9IC0 - chains B and C of the 5 polymer chains in the assembly; structure by electron microscopy, 3.24 A resolution.

[Chain B (and C)]
Protein: DNA polymerase subunit gamma-2
Organism: Homo sapiens
Notes: engineered mutation(s): A169T; chain C of this document is another copy of the same molecule, construct and numbering; everything in this record applies to it too
UniProt: Q9UHN1 (DPOG2_HUMAN); residue numbers follow UniProt; this construct covers 26-485
Sequence (467 residues; each row starts with the number of its first residue):
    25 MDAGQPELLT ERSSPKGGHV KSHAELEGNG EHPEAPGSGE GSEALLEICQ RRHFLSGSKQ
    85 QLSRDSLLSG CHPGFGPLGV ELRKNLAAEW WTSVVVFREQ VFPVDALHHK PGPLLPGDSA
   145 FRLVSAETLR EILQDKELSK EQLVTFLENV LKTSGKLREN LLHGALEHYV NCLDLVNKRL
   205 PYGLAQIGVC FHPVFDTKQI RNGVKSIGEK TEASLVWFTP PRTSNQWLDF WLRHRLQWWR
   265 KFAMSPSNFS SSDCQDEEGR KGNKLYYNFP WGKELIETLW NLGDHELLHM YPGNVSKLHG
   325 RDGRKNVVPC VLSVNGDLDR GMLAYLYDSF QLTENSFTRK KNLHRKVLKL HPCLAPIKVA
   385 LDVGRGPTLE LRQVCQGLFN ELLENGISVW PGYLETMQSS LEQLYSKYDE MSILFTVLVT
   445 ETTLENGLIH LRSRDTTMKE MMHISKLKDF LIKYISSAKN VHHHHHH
Unresolved in the structure: 25-66, 138-178, 219-230, 355-368, 389-390, 483-491 (chain C: 25-66, 135-178, 219-229, 355-368, 483-491)
Differences from the reference sequence: initiating methionine (25); variant Thr-169 (Ala in Q9UHN1); expression tag (486-491)
Curated features (UniProtKB/Swiss-Prot):
  - modified residue: Ser-38 (Phosphoserine)
  - natural variant: Arg-182 (R182W: In MTDPS16), Gly-416 (G416A: No functional deficit), Asp-433 (D433Y: In MTDPS16B), Gly-451 (G451E: In PEOA4)

[Interface between chain B and chain C]
Residue-residue contacts - 52 pairs, chain B then chain C:
  His-77(B) with Asn-195(C), hydrogen bond (side chain-backbone)
  Gly-81(B) with Asn-195(C)
  His-96(B) with Leu-131(C)
  Pro-97(B) with Leu-131(C)
  Phe-99(B) with Asp-129(C)
  Pro-101(B) with Pro-127(C); Leu-199(C), hydrophobic
  Val-104(B) with Asp-129(C)
  Glu-105(B) with Trp-115(C); Pro-127(C)
  Arg-107(B) with Asp-129(C), salt bridge
  Trp-115(B) with Glu-105(C)
  Val-120(B) with Leu-407(C)
  Phe-121(B) with Leu-407(C), hydrophobic; Glu-408(C)
  Glu-123(B) with Gln-400(C), hydrogen bond; Phe-403(C)
  Pro-127(B) with Pro-101(C)
  Asp-129(B) with Gly-98(C); Phe-99(C), hydrogen bond (side chain-backbone); Val-104(C)
  Leu-131(B) with His-96(C); Pro-97(C)
  His-132(B) with His-132(C); Val-213(C); Glu-233(C)
  His-133(B) with Ile-231(C); Glu-233(C)
  Leu-181(B) with Leu-181(C), hydrophobic; Ile-231(C), hydrophobic
  His-192(B) with Ser-80(C), hydrogen bond
  Asn-195(B) with His-77(C), hydrogen bond (backbone-side chain)
  Asp-198(B) with His-77(C)
  Leu-199(B) with His-77(C); Pro-101(C), hydrophobic; Trp-414(C), hydrophobic; Met-435(C), hydrophobic
  Arg-203(B) with Leu-418(C)
  Phe-215(B) with His-132(C)
  Ile-231(B) with His-133(C), hydrogen bond (backbone-side chain)
  Glu-233(B) with Leu-131(C); His-133(C), salt bridge
  Arg-396(B) with Glu-123(C), salt bridge
  Leu-407(B) with Val-120(C); Phe-121(C), hydrophobic
  Trp-414(B) with Phe-126(C), hydrophobic; Leu-199(C), hydrophobic
  Pro-415(B) with Glu-123(C)
  Tyr-417(B) with Glu-123(C)
  Leu-418(B) with Glu-123(C)
  Thr-420(B) with Arg-325(C)
  Met-421(B) with Asn-201(C), hydrogen bond
Also at the interface, not in a pair above, chain B (44 interface residues in all): Ser-80, Cys-95, Gly-98, Phe-126, Val-128, Val-213, Gly-232, Phe-403, Glu-408
Also at the interface, not in a pair above, chain C (41 interface residues in all): Arg-107, Arg-122, His-192, Asp-198, Arg-203, Pro-415, Tyr-417

[In short]
The interface between chain B and chain C involves 44 residues on one side and 41 on the other, with 7
hydrogen bonds and 3 salt bridges. Among the polar pairs are Arg-107(B)/Asp-129(C), Glu-233(B)/His-133(C) and
Arg-396(B)/Glu-123(C).
Both chains are DNA polymerase subunit gamma-2 (Homo sapiens). Entry 9IC0 (Chimeric mitochondrial DNA
polymerase gamma ternary complex (mAhB) in mouse-like error-editing conformer (composite)) was determined by
electron microscopy, deposited together with 9G74, 9G75, 9G77, 9IBX, 9IBZ, 9IC1 and 9IC3.
